PDB entry 8Y9M | electron microscopy, 2.76 A resolution | chains A and C of the 4 polymer chains in the assembly

[Chain A]
Molecule: Cas12h1 (D465A) mutant
Amino-acid sequence (870 residues; numbered 1 to 870; the number before each row is that of its first residue):
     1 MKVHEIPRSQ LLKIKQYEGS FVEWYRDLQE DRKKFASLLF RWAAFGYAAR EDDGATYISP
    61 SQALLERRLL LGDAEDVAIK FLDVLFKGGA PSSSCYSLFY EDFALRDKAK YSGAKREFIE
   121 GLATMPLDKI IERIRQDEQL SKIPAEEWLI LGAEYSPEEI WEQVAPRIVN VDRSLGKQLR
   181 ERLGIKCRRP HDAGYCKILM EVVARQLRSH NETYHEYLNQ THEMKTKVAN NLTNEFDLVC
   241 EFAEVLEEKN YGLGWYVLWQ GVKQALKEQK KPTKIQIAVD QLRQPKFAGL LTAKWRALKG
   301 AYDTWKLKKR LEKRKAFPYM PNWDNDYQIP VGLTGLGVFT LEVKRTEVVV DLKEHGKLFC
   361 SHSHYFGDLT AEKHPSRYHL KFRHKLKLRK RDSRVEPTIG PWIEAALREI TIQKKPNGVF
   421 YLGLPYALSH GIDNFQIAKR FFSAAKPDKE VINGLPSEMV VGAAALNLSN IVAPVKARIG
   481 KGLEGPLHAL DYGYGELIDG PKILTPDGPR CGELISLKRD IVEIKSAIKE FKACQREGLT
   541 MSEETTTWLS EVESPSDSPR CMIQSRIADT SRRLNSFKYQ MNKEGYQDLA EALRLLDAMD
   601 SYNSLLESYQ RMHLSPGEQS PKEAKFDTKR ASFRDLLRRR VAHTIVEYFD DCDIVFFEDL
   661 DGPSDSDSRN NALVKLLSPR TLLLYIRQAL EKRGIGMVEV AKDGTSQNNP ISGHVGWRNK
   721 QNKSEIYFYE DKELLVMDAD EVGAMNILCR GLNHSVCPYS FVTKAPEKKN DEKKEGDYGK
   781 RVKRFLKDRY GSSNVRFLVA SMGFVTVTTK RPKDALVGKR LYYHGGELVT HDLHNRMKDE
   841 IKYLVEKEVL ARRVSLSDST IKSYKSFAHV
Unresolved in the structure: 765-776, 810-814
From the paper describing this entry:
  - binding site for crRNA: Ser666
  - binding site for the 29-nt DNA strand (chain C): Lys675
  - contacts within the chain: Leu660-Arg680 (hydrogen bond), Tyr302-Asp667 (hydrogen bond), Arg634-Leu676 (hydrogen bond)

[Chain C]
Molecule: 29-nt DNA strand
Sequence (29 nucleotides; each row starts with the number of its first residue; numbers below 1 keep their minus sign (DC-20 is residue -20)):
   -20 CTATATTCCA TTGATATTAT CATCTAGAC

[Interface between chain A and chain C]
Pairs across the interface (38):
  Lys2(A) - DC0(C)  salt bridge to the phosphate
  Lys108(A) - DA5(C)  salt bridge to the phosphate
  Lys110(A) - DT2(C)  hydrogen bond to the base
  Tyr111(A) - DT4(C)  phosphate contact
  Arg205(A) - DA-2(C)  sugar contact
  Arg208(A) - DT-3(C)  sugar contact
  Arg208(A) - DA-2(C)  salt bridge to the phosphate
  Ser209(A) - DT-4(C)  hydrogen bond to the base
  Ser209(A) - DT-3(C)  sugar contact
  Glu212(A) - DT-4(C)  phosphate contact
  Glu212(A) - DT-3(C)  phosphate contact
  Tyr251(A) - DT-17(C)  hydrogen bond to the base
  Tyr251(A) - DA-16(C)  phosphate contact
  Lys274(A) - DA-18(C)  base contact
  Thr334(A) - DA1(C)  hydrogen bond to the base
  Thr334(A) - DT2(C)  base contact
  Ser376(A) - DA1(C)  phosphate contact
  Arg408(A) - DC0(C)  salt bridge to the phosphate
  Arg408(A) - DA1(C)  salt bridge to the phosphate
  Glu409(A) - DT-1(C)  sugar contact
  Pro425(A) - DT-1(C)  base contact
  Ser542(A) - DC-20(C)  hydrogen bond to the phosphate
  Lys622(A) - DC-12(C)  phosphate contact
  Lys622(A) - DA-11(C)  salt bridge to the phosphate
  Lys625(A) - DT-10(C)  phosphate contact
  Arg630(A) - DT-9(C)  hydrogen bond to the phosphate
  Arg630(A) - DG-8(C)  salt bridge to the phosphate
  Arg634(A) - DG-8(C)  salt bridge to the phosphate
  Arg638(A) - DA-7(C)  salt bridge to the phosphate
  Pro663(A) - DA-7(C)  phosphate contact
  Lys675(A) - DT-9(C)  hydrogen bond to the base
  Lys675(A) - DG-8(C)  hydrogen bond to the sugar
  Ser678(A) - DG-8(C)  phosphate contact
  Ser678(A) - DA-7(C)  hydrogen bond to the phosphate
  Pro679(A) - DA-7(C)  phosphate contact
  Arg680(A) - DA-7(C)  hydrogen bond to the phosphate
  Arg680(A) - DT-6(C)  salt bridge to the phosphate
  Thr681(A) - DA-7(C)  hydrogen bond to the phosphate
Other interface residues (no listed pair), chain A (40 interface residues in all): Pro7, Thr213, Glu216, Asn250, Gly252, Gly254, Tyr256, Val257, Ile275, Tyr327, Glu530, Glu544, Gly662
Other interface residues (no listed pair), chain C (23 interface residues in all): DT-15, DA-5, DC3

[Overview]
40 residues of chain A and 23 residues of chain C are in contact; the contacts include 11 hydrogen bonds and
10 salt bridges. Polar pairs include Lys110(A)-DT2(C), Ser209(A)-DT-4(C) and Tyr251(A)-DT-17(C). From the
paper: a binding site for crRNA at Ser666(A); a binding site for the 29-nt DNA strand (chain C) at Lys675(A).
Chain A is Cas12h1 (D465A) mutant and chain C is a 29-nt DNA strand; the structure, Cas12h1(D465A)-crRNA-dsDNA
ternary complex, was determined by electron microscopy, deposited together with 8Y9L and 8Y9N.
